2IB7 - chains A and C of the 4 polymer chains in the assembly; structure by X-ray diffraction, 2.05 A resolution.

[Chain A (and C)]
Name: Acetyl-CoA acetyltransferase
Source organism: Homo sapiens
Notes: EC 2.3.1.9; chain C of this document is another copy of the same molecule, construct and numbering; everything in this record applies to it too
Reference sequence: P24752 (THIL_HUMAN); residues 34-427 here = UniProt positions 34-427
Sequence (395 residues; row label = number of the first residue in the row):
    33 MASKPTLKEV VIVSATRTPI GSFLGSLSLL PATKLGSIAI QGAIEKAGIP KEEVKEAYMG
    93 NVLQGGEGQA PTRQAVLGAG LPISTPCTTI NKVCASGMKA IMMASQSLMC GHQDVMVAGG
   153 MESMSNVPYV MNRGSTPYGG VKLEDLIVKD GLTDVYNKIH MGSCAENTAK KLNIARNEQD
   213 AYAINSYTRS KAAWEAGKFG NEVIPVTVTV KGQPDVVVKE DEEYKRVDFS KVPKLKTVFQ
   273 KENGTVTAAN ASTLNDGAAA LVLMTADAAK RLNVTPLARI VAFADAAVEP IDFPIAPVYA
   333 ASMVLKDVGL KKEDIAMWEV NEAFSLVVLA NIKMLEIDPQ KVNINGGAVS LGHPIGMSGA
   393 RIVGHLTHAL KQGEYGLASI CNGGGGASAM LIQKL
Not modelled in the structure: 33-36 (chain C: 33-35)
Construct notes: initiating methionine (33); engineered mutation Ala34 (Val in P24752)
Curated features (UniProtKB/Swiss-Prot):
  - active site: Cys126 (Acyl-thioester intermediate), Cys413 (Proton donor/acceptor)
  - binding site (CoA): Tyr219, Arg258 to Asp260, Lys263, Ser284
  - binding site (K(+)): Tyr219, Ala280, Ala281, Ala283, Val381
  - site: His385 (Increases nucleophilicity of active site Cys)
  - modified residue: Lys66 (N6-acetyllysine), Lys78 (N6-succinyllysine), Lys174 (N6-acetyllysine), Lys181 (N6-acetyllysine), Lys190 (N6-acetyllysine), Lys202 (N6-acetyllysine), Lys223 (N6-acetyllysine), Lys230 (N6-acetyllysine), Lys243 (N6-succinyllysine), Lys251 (N6-acetyllysine), Lys257 (N6-acetyllysine), Lys263 (N6-acetyllysine), Lys266 (N6-succinyllysine), Lys268 (N6-succinyllysine), Lys273 (N6-acetyllysine), Lys338 (N6-acetyllysine)
  - natural variant: Glu85 (deletion: In 3KTD), Asn93 (N93S: In 3KTD), Gly152 (G152A: In 3KTD), Asn158 (N158D: In 3KTD), Gly183 (G183R: In 3KTD), Thr297 (T297M: In 3KTD), Ala301 (A301P: In 3KTD), Ile312 (I312T: In 3KTD), Ala333 (A333P: In 3KTD), Gly379 (G379V: In 3KTD), Ala380 (A380T: In 3KTD)

[How chain A and chain C interact]
Contacting residue pairs (32; chain A residue first):
  Tyr161(A) with Thr168(C), hydrogen bond (side chain-backbone); Pro169(C), hydrogen bond (side chain-backbone); Tyr170(C); Gly172(C)
  Thr168(A) with Tyr161(C), hydrogen bond (backbone-side chain)
  Pro169(A) with Tyr161(C), hydrogen bond (backbone-side chain)
  Tyr170(A) with Tyr161(C); Asp177(C); Ile179(C); Val180(C); Leu184(C); Leu286(C), hydrophobic
  Gly171(A) with Lys174(C), hydrogen bond (backbone-side chain); Asp177(C), hydrogen bond (backbone-side chain)
  Gly172(A) with Tyr161(C); Leu175(C); Asp177(C)
  Val173(A) with Val173(C); Lys174(C); Leu175(C), hydrogen bond (backbone-backbone)
  Lys174(A) with Gly171(C), hydrogen bond (side chain-backbone); Gly172(C); Val173(C)
  Leu175(A) with Gly172(C); Val173(C), hydrogen bond (backbone-backbone)
  Asp177(A) with Tyr170(C); Gly171(C), hydrogen bond (side chain-backbone); Gly172(C)
  Ile179(A) with Tyr170(C)
  Val180(A) with Tyr170(C)
  Leu184(A) with Tyr170(C)
  Leu286(A) with Tyr170(C), hydrophobic
Other interface residues (no listed pair), chain A (15 interface residues in all): Phe55
Other interface residues (no listed pair), chain C (15 interface residues in all): Phe55

[In short]
The chain A/chain C interface involves 15 residues from each chain, with 10 hydrogen bonds. Polar pairs
include Tyr161(A)-Thr168(C), Tyr161(A)-Pro169(C) and Gly171(A)-Lys174(C). From UniProt: active-site residues
Cys126(A) and Cys413(A), 6 CoA-binding residues and 5 K+-binding residues on chain A.
Chain A and chain C are both Acetyl-CoA acetyltransferase (Homo sapiens); the structure, Crystallographic and
kinetic studies of human mitochondrial acetoacetyl-CoA thiolase (T2): the importance of potassium and chloride
..., was determined by X-ray diffraction (same publication as 2IB8, 2IB9, 2IBU, 2IBW and 2IBY).
